PDB entry 3TCJ | X-ray diffraction, 1.93 A resolution | chains A and B of the 3 polymer chains in the assembly

# Chain A (and B)
Protein: CcdB
From: Aliivibrio fischeri
Notes: chain B of this document is another copy of the same molecule, construct and numbering; everything in this record applies to it too
Reference sequence: Q84B82 (Q84B82_VIBFI); residues 1-105 here = UniProt positions 1-105
Amino-acid sequence (105 residues; each row starts with the number of its first residue):
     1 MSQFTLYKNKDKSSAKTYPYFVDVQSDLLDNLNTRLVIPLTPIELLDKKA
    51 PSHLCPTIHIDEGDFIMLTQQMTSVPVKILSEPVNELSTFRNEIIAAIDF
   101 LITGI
Disordered / not traced: 1 (chain B: 1, 48)

# How chain A and chain B interact
Contacting residue pairs (41; chain A residue first):
  Q3(A) - I102(B)  hydrogen bond (side chain-backbone)
  V24(A) - I102(B)
  Q25(A) - L101(B)
  S26(A) - L101(B)  hydrogen bond (backbone-backbone)
  S26(A) - I102(B)
  S26(A) - T103(B)
  S26(A) - G104(B)
  L28(A) - F100(B)  hydrophobic
  L28(A) - G104(B)
  L29(A) - F100(B)  hydrophobic
  L29(A) - L101(B)  hydrophobic
  L32(A) - Q70(B)
  T34(A) - Q70(B)
  T34(A) - Q71(B)
  L36(A) - M72(B)  hydrophobic
  L36(A) - L101(B)  hydrophobic
  L36(A) - I102(B)  hydrophobic
  Q70(A) - L32(B)
  Q70(A) - T34(B)
  Q70(A) - S74(B)  hydrogen bond (backbone-side chain)
  Q71(A) - S74(B)
  M72(A) - L36(B)
  M72(A) - T73(B)
  M72(A) - S74(B)  hydrogen bond (backbone-backbone)
  T73(A) - M72(B)
  T73(A) - T73(B)  hydrogen bond
  S74(A) - Q70(B)  hydrogen bond (side chain-backbone)
  S74(A) - Q71(B)
  S74(A) - M72(B)  hydrogen bond (backbone-backbone)
  I95(A) - I102(B)  hydrophobic
  F100(A) - L29(B)  hydrophobic
  L101(A) - Q25(B)
  L101(A) - S26(B)  hydrogen bond (backbone-backbone)
  L101(A) - L29(B)  hydrophobic
  L101(A) - L36(B)  hydrophobic
  I102(A) - Q3(B)  hydrogen bond (backbone-side chain)
  I102(A) - V24(B)
  I102(A) - L36(B)  hydrophobic
  I102(A) - I98(B)  hydrophobic
  T103(A) - S26(B)
  G104(A) - S26(B)
Interface residues without a listed pair, chain A (22 interface residues in all): L54, I98
Interface residues without a listed pair, chain B (22 interface residues in all): L28, L54, I95

# Overview
The chain A/chain B interface involves 22 residues from each chain; the contacts include 9 hydrogen bonds.
Among the polar pairs are Q3(A)-I102(B), Q70(A)-S74(B) and T73(A)-T73(B).
Both chains are CcdB (Aliivibrio fischeri). Entry 3TCJ (CcdB dimer from V. fisheri in complex with one
C-terminal domain of F-plasmid CcdA) was determined by X-ray diffraction.
